8OWN - chains A and C of the 6 polymer chains in the assembly; structure by electron microscopy, 3.26 A resolution.

[Chain A (and C)]
Protein: Glutamate dehydrogenase 2
From: Arabidopsis thaliana
Notes: EC 1.4.1.3; chain C of this document is another copy of the same molecule, construct and numbering; everything in this record applies to it too
UniProt: Q38946 (DHE2_ARATH); numbering as in UniProt (aligned over 1-411)
Amino-acid sequence (414 residues; row label = number of the first residue in the row; numbers below 1 keep their minus sign (Ser-2 is residue -2)):
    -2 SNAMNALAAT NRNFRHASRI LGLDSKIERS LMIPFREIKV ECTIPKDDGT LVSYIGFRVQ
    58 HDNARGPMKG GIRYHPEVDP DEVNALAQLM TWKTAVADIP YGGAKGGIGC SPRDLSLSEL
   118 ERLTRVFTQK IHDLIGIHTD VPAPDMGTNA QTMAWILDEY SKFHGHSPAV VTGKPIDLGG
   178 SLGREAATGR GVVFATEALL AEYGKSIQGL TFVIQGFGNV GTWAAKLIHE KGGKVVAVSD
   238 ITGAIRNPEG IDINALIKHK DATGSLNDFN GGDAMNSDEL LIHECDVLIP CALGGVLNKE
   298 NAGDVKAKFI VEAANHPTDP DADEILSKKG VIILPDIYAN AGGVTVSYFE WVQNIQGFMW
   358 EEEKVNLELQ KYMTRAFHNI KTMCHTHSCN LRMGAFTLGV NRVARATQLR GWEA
Unresolved in the structure: -2 to 1
Differences from the reference sequence: expression tag (-2 to 0)
UniProt features mapped onto this chain:
  - active site: Lys102
Bound ions: Ca2+ site 1: Ser27, Ile30 (shared with 1 residue of chain D); Ca2+ site 2: Glu38 (shared with 3 residues of chain D)

[How chain A and chain C interact]
Contacting residue pairs (29):
  Ser115(A) with Ala411(C)
  Glu118(A) with Trp409(C); Glu410(C), hydrogen bond (side chain-backbone); Ala411(C), hydrogen bond (side chain-backbone)
  Arg119(A) with Ala411(C)
  Arg122(A) with Arg407(C); Gly408(C); Glu410(C), salt bridge
  Gln148(A) with Leu406(C), hydrogen bond (side chain-backbone)
  Trp152(A) with Arg407(C)
  Asp155(A) with Arg407(C), salt bridge
  Glu156(A) with Glu410(C)
  Lys159(A) with Glu410(C), salt bridge
  His163(A) with Gly63(C); His135(C)
  Pro172(A) with Leu406(C), hydrophobic
  Asp174(A) with Arg402(C), salt bridge; Leu406(C)
  Leu175(A) with Arg407(C)
  Gln353(A) with Ile352(C); Gln353(C)
  Gly354(A) with Tyr345(C), hydrogen bond (backbone-side chain)
  Phe355(A) with Tyr345(C); Val349(C), hydrophobic; Gln353(C); Trp357(C), hydrophobic; Glu365(C); Tyr369(C)
  Glu358(A) with Lys368(C), salt bridge
Other interface residues (no listed pair), chain A (19 interface residues in all): Ala151, Ile352
Other interface residues (no listed pair), chain C (21 interface residues in all): Ala61, Pro64, Phe346, Ala403

[Overview]
Chain A and chain C form an interface of 19 and 21 residues respectively; the contacts include 4 hydrogen
bonds and 5 salt bridges. Polar pairs include Arg122(A)-Glu410(C), Asp155(A)-Arg407(C) and
Lys159(A)-Glu410(C). From UniProt: active-site residue Lys102(A) on chain A.
Both chains are Glutamate dehydrogenase 2 (Arabidopsis thaliana). Entry 8OWN (CryoEM structure of glutamate
dehydrogenase isoform 2 from Arabidopsis thaliana in apo-form) was determined by electron microscopy together
with 8OWM from the same study.
